6VTP - chains A and B; structure by X-ray diffraction, 2.30 A resolution.

Chain A (and B):
Name: Galectin-7
Source organism: Homo sapiens
Notes: chain B of this document is another copy of the same molecule, construct and numbering; everything in this record applies to it too
UniProt: P47929 (LEG7_HUMAN); residues 1-135 here correspond to UniProt positions 2-136 (UniProt number = residue number + 1)
Sequence (135 residues; numbered 1 to 135; the number before each row is that of its first residue):
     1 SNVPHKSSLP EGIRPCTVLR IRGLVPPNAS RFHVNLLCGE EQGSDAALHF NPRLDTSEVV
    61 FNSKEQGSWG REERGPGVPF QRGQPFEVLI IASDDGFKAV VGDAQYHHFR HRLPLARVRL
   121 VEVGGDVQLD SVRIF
Differences from the reference sequence: engineered mutation C16 (Gly17 in P47929)
Curated features (UniProtKB/Swiss-Prot):
  - binding site (a beta-D-galactoside): W69 to G75
What the authors report for this chain:
  - self-association interface (contacts with another copy of this molecule); pairs are residue here / residue on that copy: C16-C16 (disulfide)
  - conformationally variable residues (loop rearrangement): S8 to T17
  - mutagenesis - F135S: decreased expression
  - allosteric site: R20, H49, F50, F61, N62, V88, D103, A104, Y106 (from molecular simulation)

How chain A and chain B interact:
Pairs across the interface (40):
  P15(A) with C16(B); S93(B)
  C16(A) with P15(B); C16(B), disulfide; I91(B); A92(B), hydrogen bond (side chain-backbone); S93(B); K98(B), hydrogen bond (backbone-side chain)
  V18(A) with V18(B), hydrophobic; I91(B), hydrophobic
  R20(A) with E87(B), salt bridge; L89(B); G102(B), hydrogen bond (side chain-backbone); D103(B), salt bridge
  R22(A) with E87(B), salt bridge; D103(B), salt bridge
  E87(A) with R20(B), salt bridge; R22(B), salt bridge; E87(B)
  L89(A) with R20(B)
  I91(A) with C16(B); V18(B), hydrophobic; F135(B), hydrophobic
  A92(A) with C16(B)
  S93(A) with C16(B)
  K98(A) with C16(B), hydrogen bond (side chain-backbone); F135(B), hydrogen bond (side chain-backbone)
  V100(A) with F135(B), hydrophobic
  G102(A) with R20(B), hydrogen bond (backbone-side chain)
  D103(A) with R20(B), salt bridge; R22(B), salt bridge; R133(B), hydrogen bond (backbone-side chain); F135(B)
  Q105(A) with F135(B)
  R133(A) with D103(B)
  F135(A) with I91(B), hydrophobic; K98(B), hydrogen bond (backbone-side chain); V100(B), hydrophobic; D103(B); Q105(B)
Other interface residues (no listed pair), chain A (21 interface residues in all): R14, T17, D94, A104
Other interface residues (no listed pair), chain B (19 interface residues in all): D95, A104
Disulfides between the chains: C16(A)-C16(B)

In short:
Chain A and chain B form an interface of 21 and 19 residues respectively, with 1 disulfide bond, 8 hydrogen
bonds and 8 salt bridges. Among the polar pairs are R20(A)-E87(B), R20(A)-D103(B) and R22(A)-E87(B). The paper
reports that F135S of chain A reduces expression; an allosteric site at R20(A), H49(A) and F50(A) among
others.
Chain A and chain B are both Galectin-7 (Homo sapiens); the structure, Crystal structure of G16C human
Galectin-7 mutant, was determined by X-ray diffraction (same publication as 6VTO, 6VTQ, 6VTR and 6VTS).
